1LV5 - chains D and A of the 3 polymer chains in the assembly; structure by X-ray diffraction, 1.95 A resolution.

Chain D:
Molecule: 14-nt DNA strand
Sequence (14 nucleotides; row label = number of the first residue in the row):
     1 ACGTCGCTGA TCCG

Chain A:
Protein: DNA polymerase I
Organism: Geobacillus stearothermophilus
Notes: EC 2.7.7.7; fragment: bacillus fragment (analogous to the e. coli klenow fragment); engineered mutation(s): D329A
UniProt: P52026 (DPO1_BACST); residue numbers follow UniProt; this construct covers 304-876
Chain sequence (580 residues; row label = number of the first residue in the row):
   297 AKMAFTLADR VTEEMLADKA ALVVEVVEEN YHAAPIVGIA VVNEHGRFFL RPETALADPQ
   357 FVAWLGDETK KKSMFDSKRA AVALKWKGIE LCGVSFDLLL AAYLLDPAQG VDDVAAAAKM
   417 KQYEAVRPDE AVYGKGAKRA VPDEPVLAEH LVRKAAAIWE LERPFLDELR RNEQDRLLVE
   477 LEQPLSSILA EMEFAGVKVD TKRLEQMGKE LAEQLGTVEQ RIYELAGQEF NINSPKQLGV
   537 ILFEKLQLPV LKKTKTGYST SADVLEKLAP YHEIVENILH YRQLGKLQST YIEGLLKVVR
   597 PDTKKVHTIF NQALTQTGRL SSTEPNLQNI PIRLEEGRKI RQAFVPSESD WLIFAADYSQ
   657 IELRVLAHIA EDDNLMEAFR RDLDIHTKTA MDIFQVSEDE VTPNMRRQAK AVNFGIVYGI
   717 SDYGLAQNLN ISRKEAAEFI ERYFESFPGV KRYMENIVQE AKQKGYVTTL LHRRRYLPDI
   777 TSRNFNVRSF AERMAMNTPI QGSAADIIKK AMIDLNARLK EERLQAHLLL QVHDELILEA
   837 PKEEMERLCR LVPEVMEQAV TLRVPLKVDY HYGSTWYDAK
Metal / ion sites: Mn2+: Asp653, Tyr654, Asp830 (together with 2'-deoxycytidine-5'-triphosphate); Mg2+: Asp653, Asp830 (together with 2'-deoxycytidine-5'-triphosphate)
Ligand contacts: 2'-deoxycytidine-5'-triphosphate (DCP): Arg615, Asp653, Tyr654, Ser655, Gln656, Ile657, Glu658, His682, Arg702, Lys706, Ala707, Phe710, Tyr714, Asp830
Swiss-Prot annotation at these positions:
  - natural variant: Arg306 (S306R: In strain: X; this construct carries the variant), Glu309 (D309E: In strain: X; this construct carries the variant), Val320 (V320L: In strain: X), His341 (R341H: In strain: X; this construct carries the variant), Gln356 (K356Q: In strain: X; this construct carries the variant), Val358 (L358V: In strain: X; this construct carries the variant), Ser369 (T369S: In strain: X; this construct carries the variant), Cys388 (R388C: In strain: X; this construct carries the variant), Ser391 (V391S: In strain: X; this construct carries the variant), Ala411 (A411R: In strain: X), Ala413 (V413A: In strain: X; this construct carries the variant), Lys417 (H417K: In strain: X; this construct carries the variant), 32 further natural variant entries in UniProt
What the authors report for this chain:
  - Mn2+ coordination: Asp653, Asp830
  - conformationally variable residues (helix shift): Tyr714
  - catalytic residues: Asp653

Chain D / chain A interface:
Pairs across the interface (49):
  DA1(D) with Asn782(A), sugar contact
  DC2(D) with Ser717(A), sugar contact; Asn782(A), base contact; Ser785(A), phosphate contact; Arg789(A), salt bridge to the phosphate
  DG3(D) with Phe710(A), base contact; Gly711(A), base contact; Tyr714(A), base contact; Ile716(A), hydrogen bond to the sugar; Ser717(A), hydrogen bond to the phosphate; Gly720(A), phosphate contact; Arg789(A), phosphate contact; Asn793(A), base contact
  DT4(D) with Phe786(A), phosphate contact; Arg789(A), salt bridge to the phosphate; Met790(A), phosphate contact; Asn793(A), sugar contact; Gln797(A), hydrogen bond to the base
  DC5(D) with Gln612(A), phosphate contact; Thr613(A), sugar contact; Arg771(A), salt bridge to the phosphate; Met790(A), phosphate contact; Gln797(A), hydrogen bond to the sugar
  DG6(D) with Leu610(A), phosphate contact; Thr611(A), phosphate contact; Gln612(A), hydrogen bond to the phosphate; Ser617(A), hydrogen bond to the phosphate; Asn622(A), base contact; Asn625(A), base contact
  DC7(D) with Leu610(A), phosphate contact; Ser617(A), hydrogen bond to the phosphate; Ser618(A), sugar contact; Thr619(A), sugar contact; Asn622(A), hydrogen bond to the sugar; Asn625(A), base contact
  DT8(D) with Lys582(A), base contact; Thr619(A), phosphate contact; Glu620(A), hydrogen bond to the phosphate
  DG9(D) with Ser585(A), hydrogen bond to the phosphate; Thr586(A), hydrogen bond to the sugar; Gly590(A), phosphate contact; Lys593(A), salt bridge to the phosphate
  DA10(D) with Asn529(A), phosphate contact; Ser585(A), phosphate contact
  DT11(D) with Asn527(A), phosphate contact; Asn529(A), hydrogen bond to the phosphate
  DC12(D) with Ser530(A), phosphate contact; Lys532(A), sugar contact; Gln533(A), phosphate contact
Interface residues without a listed pair, chain A (38 interface residues in all): Asn607, Arg615, Ala707, Gly715

Overview:
12 residues of chain D face 38 of chain A across their interface, with 12 hydrogen bonds and 4 salt bridges.
Among the polar pairs are DT4(D)-Gln797(A), DG3(D)-Ile716(A) and DC5(D)-Gln797(A). Chain A binds
2'-deoxycytidine-5'-triphosphate. Asp653(A), Tyr654(A) and Asp830(A) coordinate Mn2+. The paper reports the
catalytic residue Asp653(A); Mn2+ coordination by Asp653(A) and Asp830(A).
Chain D is a 14-nt DNA strand and chain A is DNA polymerase I (Geobacillus stearothermophilus); the structure,
Crystal Structure of the Closed Conformation of Bacillus DNA Polymerase I Fragment Bound to DNA and ..., was
determined by X-ray diffraction (same publication as 1L3S, 1L3T, 1L3U, 1L3V and 1L5U).
